8YKT - chains A and H of the 3 polymer chains in the assembly; structure by X-ray diffraction, 2.04 A resolution.

# Chain A
Molecule: Enterotoxin type B
Source organism: Staphylococcus aureus
Reference sequence: P01552 (ETXB_STAAU); residues 2-240 here correspond to UniProt positions 28-266 (UniProt number = residue number + 26)
Chain sequence (239 residues; row label = number of the first residue in the row):
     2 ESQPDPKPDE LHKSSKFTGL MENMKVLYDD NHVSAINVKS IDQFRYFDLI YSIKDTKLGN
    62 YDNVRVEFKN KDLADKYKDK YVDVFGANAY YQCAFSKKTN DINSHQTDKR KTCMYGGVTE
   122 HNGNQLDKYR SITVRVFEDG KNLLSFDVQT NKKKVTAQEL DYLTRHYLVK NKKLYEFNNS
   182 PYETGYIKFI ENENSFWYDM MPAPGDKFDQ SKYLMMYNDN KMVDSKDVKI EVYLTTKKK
Not modelled in the structure: 2, 97-110, 239-240
Differences from the reference sequence: conflict Arg-46 (Leu72 in P01552), Ala-90 (Tyr116 in P01552), Ala-95 (Tyr121 in P01552)
Disulfide bonds: Cys-94/Cys-114

# Chain H
Molecule: Fab Heavy chain
Source organism: Homo sapiens
Notes: antibody fragment or engineered binder
Chain sequence (232 residues; row label = number of the first residue in the row):
     1 DEVQLVESGG GVVQPGKSLR LSCAASGFTF SNYGMHWVRQ APGKGLEWVA VISYDGSDKF
    61 YADSVKGRFT VSRDTSKNTL FLQMNSLIPE DTAVYYCAKD PYPSQRAPWN WVDPRGQGTL
   121 VTVSSASTKG PSVFPLAPSS KSTSGGTAAL GCLVKDYFPE PVTVSWNSGA LTSGVHTFPA
   181 VLQSSGLYSL SSVVTVPSSS LGTQTYICNV NHKPSNTKVD KRVEPKSCDK TH
Not modelled in the structure: 1, 228-232
Disulfide bonds: Cys-23/Cys-97, Cys-152/Cys-208

# Interface between chain A and chain H
Contacting residue pairs (17):
  Asn-143(A) with Pro-108(H); Asn-110(H), hydrogen bond (backbone-side chain)
  Leu-144(A) with Asn-110(H), hydrogen bond (backbone-side chain)
  Leu-145(A) with Tyr-102(H), hydrophobic
  Ser-146(A) with Gln-105(H); Arg-106(H), hydrogen bond (backbone-backbone); Ala-107(H), hydrogen bond (side chain-backbone); Pro-108(H)
  Phe-147(A) with Ser-104(H)
  Asp-148(A) with Tyr-54(H), hydrogen bond; Ser-104(H), hydrogen bond (backbone-backbone); Arg-106(H), salt bridge
  Tyr-168(A) with Tyr-102(H); Pro-103(H), hydrogen bond (side chain-backbone)
  Asn-172(A) with Tyr-102(H); Pro-103(H)
  Lys-173(A) with Tyr-102(H), hydrogen bond
Other interface residues (no listed pair), chain A (11 interface residues in all): Ser-132, Thr-134

# Overview
11 residues of chain A and 9 residues of chain H are in contact, with 8 hydrogen bonds and 1 salt bridge.
Polar pairs include Asp-148(A)/Arg-106(H), Asn-143(A)/Asn-110(H) and Leu-144(A)/Asn-110(H).
Chain A is Enterotoxin type B (Staphylococcus aureus) and chain H is Fab Heavy chain (Homo sapiens); the
structure, Fab and SEB complex, was determined by X-ray diffraction.
